6GHR - chains C and A of the 6 polymer chains in the assembly; structure by X-ray diffraction, 2.25 A resolution.

Chain C (and A):
Molecule: Glyceraldehyde-3-phosphate dehydrogenase
From: Thermosynechococcus elongatus
Notes: EC 1.2.1.-; chain A of this document is another copy of the same molecule, construct and numbering; everything in this record applies to it too
Reference sequence: Q8DIW5 (Q8DIW5_THEEB); residue numbers follow UniProt; this construct covers 1-337
Sequence (354 residues; each row starts with the number of its first residue; numbers below 1 keep their minus sign (Met-16 is residue -16)):
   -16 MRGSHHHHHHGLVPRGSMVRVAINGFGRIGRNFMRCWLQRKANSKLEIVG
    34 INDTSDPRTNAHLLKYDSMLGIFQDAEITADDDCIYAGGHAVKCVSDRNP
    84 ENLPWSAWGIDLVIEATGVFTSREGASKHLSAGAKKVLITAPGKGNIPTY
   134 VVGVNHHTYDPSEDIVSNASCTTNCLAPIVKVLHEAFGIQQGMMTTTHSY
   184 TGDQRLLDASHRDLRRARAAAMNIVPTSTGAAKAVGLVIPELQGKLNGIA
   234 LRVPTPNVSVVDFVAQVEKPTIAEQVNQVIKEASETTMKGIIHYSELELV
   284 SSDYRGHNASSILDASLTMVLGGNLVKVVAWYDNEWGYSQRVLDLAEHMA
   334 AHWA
Disordered / not traced: -16 to -1
Sequence notes: initiating methionine (-16); expression tag (-15 to 0)
Residues lining bound ligands: NAD (nicotinamide-adenine-dinucleotide): Asn7, Gly8, Phe9, Gly10, Arg11, Ile12, Asn35, Asp36, Thr37, Asp80, Arg81, Ala99, Thr100, Gly101, Val102, Phe103, Thr123, Ala124, Ser153, Cys154, Thr184, Asn317, Glu318, Tyr321

Chain C / chain A interface:
Contacting residue pairs (15):
  His45(C) - Glu281(A)
  His45(C) - Leu282(A)
  Tyr49(C) - Leu280(A)
  Tyr49(C) - Leu282(A)  hydrophobic
  Tyr49(C) - Asp286(A)
  Asp50(C) - Arg288(A)
  Ser51(C) - Arg288(A)  hydrogen bond (backbone-side chain)
  Ile55(C) - Asp286(A)
  Met205(C) - Met205(A)  hydrophobic
  Leu280(C) - Tyr49(A)
  Glu281(C) - His45(A)
  Leu282(C) - Tyr49(A)  hydrophobic
  Asp286(C) - Tyr49(A)
  Asp286(C) - Ile55(A)
  Arg288(C) - Ser51(A)  hydrogen bond (side chain-backbone)
Interface residues without a listed pair, chain C (14 interface residues in all): Met52, Gly54, Ser285
Interface residues without a listed pair, chain A (13 interface residues in all): Asp50, Gly54, Ser285

In short:
The interface between chain C and chain A involves 14 residues on one side and 13 on the other, with 2
hydrogen bonds. Its one hydrogen-bonded contact is Ser51(C)-Arg288(A). Chain C binds NAD.
Both chains are Glyceraldehyde-3-phosphate dehydrogenase (Thermosynechococcus elongatus). Entry 6GHR
(cyanobacterial GAPDH with full-length CP12) was determined by X-ray diffraction together with 6GFO, 6GFQ,
6GG7, 6GHL and 6GVE from the same study.
